Entry 3K84 (X-ray diffraction, 2.25 A resolution); this record covers chains A and B.

== Chain A (and B) ==
Protein: Fatty-acid amide hydrolase 1
Organism: Rattus norvegicus
Notes: EC 3.5.1.-; fragment: deltaTM-FAAH; chain B of this document is another copy of the same molecule, construct and numbering; everything in this record applies to it too
UniProtKB: P97612 (FAAH1_RAT); residues 30-579 here = UniProt positions 30-579
Sequence (573 residues; row label = number of the first residue in the row):
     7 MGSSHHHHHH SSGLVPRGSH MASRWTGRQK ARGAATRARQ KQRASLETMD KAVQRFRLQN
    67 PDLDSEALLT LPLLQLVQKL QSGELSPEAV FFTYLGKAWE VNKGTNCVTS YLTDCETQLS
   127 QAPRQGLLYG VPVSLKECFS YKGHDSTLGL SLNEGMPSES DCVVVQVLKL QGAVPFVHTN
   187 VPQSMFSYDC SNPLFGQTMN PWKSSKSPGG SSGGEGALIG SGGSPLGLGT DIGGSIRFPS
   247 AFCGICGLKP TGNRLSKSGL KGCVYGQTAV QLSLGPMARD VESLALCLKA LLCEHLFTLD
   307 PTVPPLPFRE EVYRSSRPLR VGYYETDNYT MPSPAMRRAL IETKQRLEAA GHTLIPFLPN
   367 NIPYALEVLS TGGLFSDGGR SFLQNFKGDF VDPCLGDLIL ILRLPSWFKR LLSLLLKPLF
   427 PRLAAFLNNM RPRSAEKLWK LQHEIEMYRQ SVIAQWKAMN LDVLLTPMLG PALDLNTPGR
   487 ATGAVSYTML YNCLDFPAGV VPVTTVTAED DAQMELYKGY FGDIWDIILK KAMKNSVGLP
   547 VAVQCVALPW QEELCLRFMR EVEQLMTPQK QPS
Unresolved in the structure: 7-32, 579 (chain B: 7-31, 575-579)
Sequence notes: expression tag (7-29); engineered mutation Phe-192 (Leu in P97612), Tyr-194 (Phe in P97612), Thr-377 (Ala in P97612), Asn-435 (Ser in P97612), Val-491 (Ile in P97612), Met-495 (Val in P97612)
Residues lining bound ligands: K84 ((9Z)-1-(5-pyridin-2-yl-1,3,4-oxadiazol-2-yl)octadec-9-en-1-one): Lys-142, Met-191, Phe-192, Ser-193, Tyr-194, Ser-217, Thr-236, Asp-237, Ile-238, Gly-239, Gly-240, Ser-241, Phe-244, Gly-268, Cys-269, Leu-278, Tyr-335, Leu-372, Glu-373, Thr-377, Leu-380, Phe-381, Leu-404, Phe-432, Thr-488, Gly-489, Val-491, Met-495, Trp-531
Curated features (UniProtKB/Swiss-Prot):
  - active site: Lys-142 (Charge relay system), Ser-217 (Charge relay system), Ser-241 (Acyl-ester intermediate)
  - binding site (substrate): Met-191, Ser-217, Ile-238 to Ser-241
  - modified residue: Ser-241 (Phosphoserine)
  - mutagenesis: Lys-142 (K142A: Lowers activity 40000-fold. Lowers activity 70000-fold; when associated with A-217), Ser-217 (S217A: Lowers activity 3000-fold. Lowers activity 70000-fold; when associated with A-142)
Reported in the primary citation:
  - conformationally variable residues (loop rearrangement, side-chain flip): Phe-192, Ala-275 to Leu-278, Phe-381, Phe-432, Met-436, Thr-488, Met-495
  - binding site for K84: Phe-192, Ser-217, Thr-236, Asp-237, Ile-238 to Ser-241, Phe-381, Phe-432
  - catalytic residues: Ser-241
  - contacts within the chain: Lys-142/Thr-236 (hydrogen bond)
  - catalytic residues: Lys-142, Ser-217 (citing earlier work)

== Interface between chain A and chain B ==
Contacting residue pairs (78; chain A residue first):
  Val-270(A) / Trp-445(B)  hydrophobic
  Tyr-271(A) / Trp-445(B)
  Tyr-271(A) / His-449(B)
  Gly-272(A) / Trp-445(B)
  Gly-272(A) / Gln-448(B)  hydrogen bond (backbone-side chain)
  Gly-272(A) / His-449(B)
  Gln-273(A) / Trp-445(B)
  Thr-274(A) / Thr-274(B)
  Thr-274(A) / Gln-448(B)
  Thr-304(A) / Lys-463(B)
  Asp-306(A) / Gln-456(B)  hydrogen bond
  Pro-307(A) / Ile-459(B)  hydrophobic
  Pro-307(A) / Leu-554(B)  hydrophobic
  Pro-307(A) / Pro-555(B)
  Pro-307(A) / Trp-556(B)
  Thr-308(A) / Arg-455(B)
  Thr-308(A) / Gln-456(B)
  Thr-308(A) / Ile-459(B)
  Thr-308(A) / Trp-556(B)  hydrogen bond (backbone-side chain)
  Val-309(A) / Trp-556(B)
  Pro-310(A) / Pro-310(B)  hydrophobic
  Pro-310(A) / Leu-312(B)  hydrophobic
  Pro-310(A) / Trp-556(B)
  Pro-311(A) / Leu-312(B)
  Pro-311(A) / Trp-556(B)
  Leu-312(A) / Pro-310(B)  hydrophobic
  Leu-312(A) / Pro-311(B)
  Leu-312(A) / Leu-312(B)  hydrophobic
  Gly-379(A) / Trp-445(B)
  Leu-380(A) / Trp-445(B)
  Ser-382(A) / Ala-441(B)
  Ser-382(A) / Trp-445(B)
  Asp-383(A) / Glu-442(B)
  Asp-383(A) / Trp-445(B)
  Arg-386(A) / Glu-442(B)  salt bridge
  Ser-387(A) / Glu-442(B)
  Ser-387(A) / Trp-445(B)
  Arg-439(A) / Ser-440(B)
  Arg-439(A) / Ala-441(B)  hydrogen bond (backbone-backbone)
  Ser-440(A) / Arg-439(B)
  Ser-440(A) / Ala-441(B)
  Ala-441(A) / Ser-382(B)
  Ala-441(A) / Arg-439(B)  hydrogen bond (backbone-backbone)
  Ala-441(A) / Ser-440(B)
  Ala-441(A) / Ala-441(B)
  Ala-441(A) / Leu-444(B)  hydrophobic
  Glu-442(A) / Asp-383(B)
  Glu-442(A) / Arg-386(B)  salt bridge
  Glu-442(A) / Ser-387(B)
  Leu-444(A) / Ala-441(B)  hydrophobic
  Leu-444(A) / Trp-445(B)
  Trp-445(A) / Val-270(B)  hydrophobic
  Trp-445(A) / Tyr-271(B)
  Trp-445(A) / Gly-272(B)
  Trp-445(A) / Gln-273(B)
  Trp-445(A) / Gly-379(B)
  Trp-445(A) / Leu-380(B)
  Trp-445(A) / Ser-382(B)
  Trp-445(A) / Asp-383(B)
  Trp-445(A) / Ser-387(B)
  Trp-445(A) / Leu-444(B)
  Gln-448(A) / Gly-272(B)  hydrogen bond (side chain-backbone)
  Gln-448(A) / Thr-274(B)
  His-449(A) / Tyr-271(B)
  His-449(A) / Gly-272(B)
  Arg-455(A) / Thr-308(B)
  Gln-456(A) / Asp-306(B)  hydrogen bond
  Gln-456(A) / Thr-308(B)
  Ile-459(A) / Pro-307(B)  hydrophobic
  Ile-459(A) / Thr-308(B)
  Lys-463(A) / Thr-304(B)
  Leu-554(A) / Pro-307(B)  hydrophobic
  Pro-555(A) / Pro-307(B)
  Trp-556(A) / Pro-307(B)
  Trp-556(A) / Thr-308(B)  hydrogen bond (side chain-backbone)
  Trp-556(A) / Val-309(B)
  Trp-556(A) / Pro-310(B)
  Trp-556(A) / Pro-311(B)
Other interface residues (no listed pair), chain A (38 interface residues in all): Ser-264, Arg-315, Phe-381, Gln-557
Other interface residues (no listed pair), chain B (38 interface residues in all): Ser-264, Arg-315, Phe-381, Gln-557

== Overview ==
Chain A and chain B each contribute 38 residues to their interface, with 8 hydrogen bonds and 2 salt bridges.
Polar contacts include Arg-386(A)/Glu-442(B), Gly-272(A)/Gln-448(B) and Asp-306(A)/Gln-456(B). Chain A binds
compound K84. From the paper: catalytic residues Ser-241(A), Lys-142(A) and Ser-217(A); a binding site for K84
at Phe-192(A), Ser-217(A) and Thr-236(A) among others.
Chain A and chain B are both Fatty-acid amide hydrolase 1 (Rattus norvegicus); the structure, Crystal
Structure Analysis of a Oleyl/Oxadiazole/pyridine Inhibitor Bound to a Humanized Variant of Fatty Acid Amide
..., was determined by X-ray diffraction (same publication as 3K7F and 3K83).
